1DS5 - chains A and F of the 4 polymer chains in the assembly; structure by X-ray diffraction, 3.16 A resolution.

== Chain A ==
Name: Casein kinase, alpha chain
Organism: Zea mays
Notes: EC 2.7.1.37
Reference sequence: P28523 (CSK2A_MAIZE); residues 6-337 here correspond to UniProt positions 1-332 (UniProt number = residue number - 5)
Chain sequence (332 residues; each row starts with the number of its first residue):
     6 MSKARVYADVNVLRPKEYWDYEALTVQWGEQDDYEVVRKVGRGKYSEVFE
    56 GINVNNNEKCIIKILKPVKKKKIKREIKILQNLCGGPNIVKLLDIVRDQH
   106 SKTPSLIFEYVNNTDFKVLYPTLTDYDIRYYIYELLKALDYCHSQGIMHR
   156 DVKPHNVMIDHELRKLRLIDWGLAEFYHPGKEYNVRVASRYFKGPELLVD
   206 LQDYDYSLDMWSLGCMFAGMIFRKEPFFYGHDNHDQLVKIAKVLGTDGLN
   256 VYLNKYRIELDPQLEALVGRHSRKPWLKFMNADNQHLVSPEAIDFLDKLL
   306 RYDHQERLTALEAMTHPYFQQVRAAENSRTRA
Unresolved in the structure: 334-337
Ligand contacts: adenosine monophosphate (AMP): Val45, Gly46, Val53, Ile66, Glu114, Val116, Asn118, Lys158, His160, Asn161, Met163, Ile174, Asp175
Curated features (UniProtKB/Swiss-Prot):
  - active site: Asp156 (Proton acceptor)
  - binding site (ATP): Val45 to Val53, Lys68

== Chain F ==
Name: Casein kinase, beta chain
Notes: EC 2.7.1.37
Reference sequence: P67870 (CSK2B_HUMAN); numbering as in UniProt (aligned over 181-203)
Chain sequence (23 residues; numbered 181 to 203; the number before each row is that of its first residue):
   181 NQFVPRLYGFKIHPMAYQLQLQA
Unresolved in the structure: 181-185
Curated features (UniProtKB/Swiss-Prot):
  - region: Tyr188 to His193 (Interaction with alpha subunit)
  - natural variant: Leu187 (L187R: In POBINDS)

== Interface between chain A and chain F ==
Residue-residue contacts - 18 pairs, chain A then chain F:
  Gln36(A) - Pro194(F)
  Gln36(A) - Met195(F)  hydrogen bond (side chain-backbone)
  Glu40(A) - Ala196(F)
  Glu40(A) - Gln198(F)  hydrogen bond
  Val41(A) - Ile192(F)  hydrophobic
  Val41(A) - Ala196(F)  hydrogen bond (backbone-backbone)
  Val41(A) - Tyr197(F)
  Val41(A) - Gln198(F)
  Val42(A) - Leu199(F)
  Val42(A) - Leu201(F)  hydrophobic
  Arg43(A) - Leu201(F)  hydrogen bond (side chain-backbone)
  Arg43(A) - Ala203(F)  hydrogen bond (side chain-backbone)
  Glu52(A) - His193(F)  salt bridge
  Phe54(A) - Ile192(F)  hydrophobic
  Ile67(A) - Met195(F)  hydrophobic
  Ile69(A) - His193(F)
  Asp103(A) - Pro194(F)
  Gln104(A) - Arg186(F)
Interface residues without a listed pair, chain A (15 interface residues in all): Tyr39, Val101, Thr108, Ser110

== Summary ==
15 residues of chain A and 11 residues of chain F are in contact, with 5 hydrogen bonds and 1 salt bridge.
Among the polar pairs are Glu52(A)-His193(F), Gln36(A)-Met195(F) and Glu40(A)-Gln198(F). Chain A binds
adenosine monophosphate.
Here chain A is Casein kinase, alpha chain (Zea mays) and chain F is Casein kinase, beta chain. Entry 1DS5
(Dimeric crystal structure of the alpha subunit in complex with two beta peptides mimicking the architecture
...) was determined by X-ray diffraction.
